5MUB - chains A and B of the 3 polymer chains in the assembly; structure by X-ray diffraction, 3.10 A resolution.

Chain A:
Molecule: ACC1 Fab fragment heavy chain
Source organism: Mus musculus
Notes: antibody fragment or engineered binder
Sequence (218 residues; row label = number of the first residue in the row):
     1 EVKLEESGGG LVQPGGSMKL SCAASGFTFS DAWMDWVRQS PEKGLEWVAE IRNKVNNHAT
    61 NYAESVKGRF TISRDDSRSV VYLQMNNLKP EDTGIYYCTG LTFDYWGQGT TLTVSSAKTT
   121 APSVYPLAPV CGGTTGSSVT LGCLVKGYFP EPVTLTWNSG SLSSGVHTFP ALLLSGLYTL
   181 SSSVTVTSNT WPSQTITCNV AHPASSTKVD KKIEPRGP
Disordered / not traced: 134
Disulfide bonds: C22-C98, C143-C198

Chain B:
Molecule: ACC1 Fab fragment light chain
Source organism: Mus musculus
Notes: antibody fragment or engineered binder
Sequence (218 residues; numbered 1 to 218; the number before each row is that of its first residue):
     1 DIVLTQSPAS LAVSLGQRAT ISCRASESVD NYGISSMNWF QQKAGQPPKF LIYAASKQGS
    61 GVPARFSGSG SGTDFSLIIH PVEEDDTAVY FCQQSKGVPY TFGGGTKLEI KRADAAPTVS
   121 IFPPSSEQLT SGGASVVCFL NNFYPKDINV KWKIDGSERQ NGVLNSWTDQ DSKDSTYSMS
   181 STLTLTKDEY ERHNSYTCEA THKTSTSPIV KSFNRNEC
Disordered / not traced: 218
Disulfide bonds: C23-C92, C138-C198

Interface between chain A and chain B:
Contacting residue pairs (72):
  W33(A) - Y100(B)
  D35(A) - Y100(B)
  Q39(A) - Q42(B)  hydrogen bond
  Q39(A) - F91(B)
  L45(A) - F91(B)  hydrophobic
  L45(A) - F102(B)
  W47(A) - V98(B)  hydrophobic
  W47(A) - P99(B)  hydrophobic
  W47(A) - Y100(B)
  E50(A) - V98(B)
  E50(A) - Y100(B)  hydrogen bond
  R52(A) - Y100(B)
  Y97(A) - Q42(B)  hydrogen bond
  Y97(A) - P47(B)  hydrophobic
  F103(A) - F40(B)
  F103(A) - F50(B)
  F103(A) - Q93(B)
  F103(A) - Y100(B)  hydrophobic
  F103(A) - F102(B)  hydrophobic
  D104(A) - F50(B)
  W106(A) - F40(B)
  W106(A) - P47(B)  hydrophobic
  W106(A) - P48(B)
  W106(A) - F102(B)  hydrophobic
  G107(A) - P47(B)
  Q108(A) - P47(B)
  Y125(A) - S125(B)
  Y125(A) - E127(B)
  Y125(A) - Q128(B)
  Y125(A) - S131(B)  hydrogen bond
  P126(A) - S125(B)
  P126(A) - E127(B)
  L127(A) - F122(B)
  L127(A) - P123(B)
  L127(A) - V137(B)  hydrophobic
  A128(A) - F122(B)
  P129(A) - F122(B)
  V130(A) - I121(B)
  V130(A) - P123(B)
  V130(A) - F213(B)  hydrophobic
  C131(A) - E217(B)  hydrogen bond (side chain-backbone)
  T140(A) - S120(B)
  T140(A) - F122(B)
  G142(A) - F139(B)
  L144(A) - S135(B)
  K146(A) - Q128(B)
  K146(A) - S135(B)
  K146(A) - T184(B)
  H167(A) - N141(B)
  H167(A) - N142(B)  hydrogen bond
  H167(A) - S178(B)  hydrogen bond
  T168(A) - T168(B)
  F169(A) - F139(B)  hydrophobic
  F169(A) - N141(B)
  F169(A) - S166(B)
  F169(A) - T168(B)
  F169(A) - S178(B)
  F169(A) - M179(B)
  F169(A) - S180(B)
  P170(A) - S166(B)  hydrogen bond (backbone-side chain)
  P170(A) - W167(B)
  L172(A) - N165(B)
  L174(A) - L164(B)  hydrophobic
  L174(A) - T184(B)
  S181(A) - F139(B)
  S181(A) - S180(B)  hydrogen bond
  S182(A) - F139(B)
  S183(A) - F139(B)
  S183(A) - N141(B)  hydrogen bond
  K211(A) - E127(B)  salt bridge
  R216(A) - P123(B)  hydrogen bond (side chain-backbone)
  R216(A) - P124(B)  hydrogen bond (side chain-backbone)
Other interface residues (no listed pair), chain A (41 interface residues in all): V37, N61, T102, L141, T179, T185
Other interface residues (no listed pair), chain B (40 interface residues in all): Q46, S95, G162, D171

In short:
The interface between chain A and chain B involves 41 residues on one side and 40 on the other, with 12
hydrogen bonds and 1 salt bridge. Polar pairs include K211(A)-E127(B), Q39(A)-Q42(B) and E50(A)-Y100(B).
Here chain A is ACC1 Fab fragment heavy chain and chain B is ACC1 Fab fragment light chain, both from Mus
musculus. Entry 5MUB (ACC1 Fab fragment in complex with citrullinated C1 epitope of CII (CG05)) was determined
by X-ray diffraction (same publication as 5MU0, 5MU2, 5MV3 and 5MV4).
